2ILV - chain A; structure by X-ray diffraction, 2.27 A resolution.

== Chain A ==
Molecule: Alpha-2,3/2,6-sialyltransferase/sialidase
Organism: Pasteurella multocida
Notes: EC 2.4.99.4
Reference sequence: Q15KI8 (Q15KI8_PASMU); residue numbers follow UniProt; this construct covers 26-412
Amino-acid sequence (400 residues; each row starts with the number of its first residue):
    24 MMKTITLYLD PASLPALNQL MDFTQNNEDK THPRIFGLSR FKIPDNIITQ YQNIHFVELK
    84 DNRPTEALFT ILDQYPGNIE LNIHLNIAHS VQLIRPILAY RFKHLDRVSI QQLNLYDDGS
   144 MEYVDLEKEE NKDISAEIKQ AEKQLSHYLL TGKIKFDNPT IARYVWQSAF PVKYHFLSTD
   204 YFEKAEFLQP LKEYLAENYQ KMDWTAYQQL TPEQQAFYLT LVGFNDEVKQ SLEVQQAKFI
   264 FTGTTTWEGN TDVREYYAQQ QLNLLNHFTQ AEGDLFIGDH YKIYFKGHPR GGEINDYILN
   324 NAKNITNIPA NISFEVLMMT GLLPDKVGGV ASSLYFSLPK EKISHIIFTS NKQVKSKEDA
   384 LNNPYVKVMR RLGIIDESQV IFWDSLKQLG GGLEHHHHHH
Not modelled in the structure: 24, 373-382, 413-423
Sequence notes: initiating methionine (24); cloning artifact (25, 413-417); expression tag (418-423)
Ligand contacts: cytidine-5'-monophosphate (C5P): S36, L37, D141, S143, T265, G266, K309, G310, H311, P312, I335, S336, F337, E338, S355, S356, L357

== Overview ==
Ligands of chain A: cytidine-5'-monophosphate.
Chain A is Alpha-2,3/2,6-sialyltransferase/sialidase (Pasteurella multocida); the structure, crystal structure
of multifunctional sialyltransferase from Pasteurella multocida with CMP and alpha-lactose bound, was
determined by X-ray diffraction together with 2IHJ, 2IHK and 2IHZ from the same study.
